Entry 7ZII (X-ray diffraction, 1.63 A resolution); this record covers chain A.

# Chain A
Name: Tryptophan 5-hydroxylase 1
Organism: Homo sapiens
Notes: EC 1.14.16.4
Reference sequence: P17752 (TPH1_HUMAN); numbering as in UniProt (aligned over 105-401)
Chain sequence (326 residues; numbered 76 to 401; the number before each row is that of its first residue):
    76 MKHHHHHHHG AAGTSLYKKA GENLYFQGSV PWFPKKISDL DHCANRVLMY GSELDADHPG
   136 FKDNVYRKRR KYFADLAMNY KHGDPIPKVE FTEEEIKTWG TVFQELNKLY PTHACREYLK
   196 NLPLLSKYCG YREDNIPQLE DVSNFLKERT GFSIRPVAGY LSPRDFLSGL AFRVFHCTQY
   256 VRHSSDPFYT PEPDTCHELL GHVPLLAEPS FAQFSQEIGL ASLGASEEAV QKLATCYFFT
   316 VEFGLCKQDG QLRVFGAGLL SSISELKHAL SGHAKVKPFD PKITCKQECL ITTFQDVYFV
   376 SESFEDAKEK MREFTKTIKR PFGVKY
Not modelled in the structure: 76-103, 124-127, 395-401
Construct notes: initiating methionine (76); expression tag (77-104)
Swiss-Prot annotation at these positions:
  - binding site (L-tryptophan): Tyr-235, Arg-257, Thr-265, Ser-336, Ile-366
  - binding site (Fe cation): His-272, His-277, Glu-317
Bound ions: Fe ion: His-272, His-277, Glu-317 (together with KM-05-193)
Ligand contacts: KM-05-193 (IVQ; 8-(5H-[1,3]dioxolo[4,5-f]benzimidazol-6-ylmethyl)-7-(phenylmethyl)-3-propyl-purine-2,6-dione): Val-232, Gly-234, Tyr-235, Leu-236, Ser-237, Pro-238, Phe-241, Leu-242, Thr-253, Pro-268, His-272, His-277, Ala-309, Tyr-312, Glu-317, Phe-318, Gly-333, Ile-366

# Overview
Chain A binds KM-05-193. His-272, His-277 and Glu-317 coordinate a Fe ion ion. From UniProt: 5
L-tryptophan-binding residues and 3 Fe cation-binding residues.
Chain A is Tryptophan 5-hydroxylase 1 (Homo sapiens); the structure, Crystal structure of human tryptophan
hydroxylase 1 in complex with inhibitor KM-05-193, was determined by X-ray diffraction together with 7ZIF,
7ZIG, 7ZIH and 7ZIJ from the same study.
